Entry 2W0C (X-ray diffraction, 7.00 A resolution (low resolution: residue-level contacts below are approximate; hydrogen-bond / salt-bridge calls are withheld)); this record covers chains E and R of the 16 polymer chains in the assembly.

[Chain E]
Name: Major capsid protein P2
Source organism: Pseudoalteromonas phage PM2
UniProt: P15794 (CAPSD_BPPM2); numbering as in UniProt (aligned over 1-269)
Chain sequence (269 residues; each row starts with the number of its first residue):
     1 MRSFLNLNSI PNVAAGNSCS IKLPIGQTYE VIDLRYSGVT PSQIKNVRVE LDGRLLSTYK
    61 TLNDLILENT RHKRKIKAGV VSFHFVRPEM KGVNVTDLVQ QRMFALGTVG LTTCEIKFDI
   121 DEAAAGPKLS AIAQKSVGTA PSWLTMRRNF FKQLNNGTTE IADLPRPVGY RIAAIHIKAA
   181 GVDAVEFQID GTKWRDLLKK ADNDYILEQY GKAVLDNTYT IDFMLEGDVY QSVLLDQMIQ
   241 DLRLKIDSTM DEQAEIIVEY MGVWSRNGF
Ion coordination: Ca2+: Met103, Ala105, Pro141, Trp143

[Chain R]
Name: Protein P3
Source organism: Pseudoalteromonas phage PM2
UniProt: Q9XJR6 (P3_BPPM2); numbering as in UniProt (aligned over 1-104)
Chain sequence (104 residues; numbered 1 to 104; the number before each row is that of its first residue):
     1 MNTSVPTSVP TNQSVWGNVS TGLDALISGW ARVEQIKAAK ASTGQGRVEQ AMTPELDNGA
    61 AVVVEAPKKA AQPSETLVFG VPQKTLLLGF GGLLVLGLVM RGNK
Unresolved in the structure: 1-4, 68-104

[How chain E and chain R interact]
Residue-residue contacts (52):
  Met1(E) with Arg47(R); Gln50(R)
  Pro24(E) with Glu55(R); Leu56(R)
  Ile25(E) with Pro54(R); Glu55(R); Leu56(R)
  Gln27(E) with Thr53(R); Glu55(R)
  Tyr29(E) with Glu55(R)
  Val95(E) with Ala31(R)
  Leu98(E) with Glu34(R)
  Val99(E) with Trp30(R); Ala31(R); Glu34(R)
  Gln100(E) with Ile27(R); Glu34(R)
  Met103(E) with Trp30(R); Glu34(R)
  Lys135(E) with Glu55(R)
  Val137(E) with Lys37(R); Gln50(R)
  Thr139(E) with Lys37(R)
  Pro141(E) with Trp30(R)
  Ser142(E) with Trp30(R)
  Trp143(E) with Trp30(R)
  Arg171(E) with Ser20(R); Leu23(R)
  Ile189(E) with Gln13(R)
  Asp190(E) with Thr7(R); Ser8(R); Val9(R); Gln13(R)
  Gly191(E) with Val9(R); Pro10(R); Thr11(R); Gln13(R)
  Thr192(E) with Val9(R); Gln13(R); Trp16(R)
  Lys193(E) with Thr11(R); Asn12(R); Trp16(R)
  Trp194(E) with Trp16(R)
  Asp196(E) with Asn12(R)
  Val229(E) with Ile27(R)
  Tyr230(E) with Ser20(R); Asp24(R); Ile27(R)
  Leu234(E) with Leu23(R)
  Gln240(E) with Pro6(R)
  Val263(E) with Leu26(R)
Interface residues without a listed pair, chain E (34 interface residues in all): Gly26, Thr28, Thr96, Gly169, Met238
Interface residues without a listed pair, chain R (25 interface residues in all): Val19

[In short]
34 residues of chain E face 25 of chain R across their interface. Met103(E), Ala105(E), Pro141(E) and
Trp143(E) form the Ca2+ site.
Chain E is Major capsid protein P2 and chain R is Protein P3, both from Pseudoalteromonas phage PM2; the
structure, X-ray structure of the entire lipid-containing bacteriophage PM2, was determined by X-ray
diffraction (same publication as 2VVD, 2VVE and 2VVF).
